Entry 7ZXE (electron microscopy, 3.50 A resolution); this record covers chains N and O of the 10 polymer chains in the assembly.

Chain N:
Molecule: Non-template strand
Sequence (96 nucleotides; each row starts with the number of its first residue; numbers below 1 keep their minus sign (DG-34 is residue -34)):
   -34 GCAAGTGACC GTGTGTGTAA AGAGTGAGGC GTATGAGGCT GTGTCGGGGC AGAGGCACAA
    26 CGTTTCATAC TTACCTGGCA GGGGAGATAC CATGAT
Not modelled in the structure: -34 to -27, 21-61

Chain O:
Molecule: TATA-box-binding protein
From: Homo sapiens
UniProtKB: P20226 (TBP_HUMAN); residues 1-339 here = UniProt positions 1-339
Chain sequence (339 residues; each row starts with the number of its first residue):
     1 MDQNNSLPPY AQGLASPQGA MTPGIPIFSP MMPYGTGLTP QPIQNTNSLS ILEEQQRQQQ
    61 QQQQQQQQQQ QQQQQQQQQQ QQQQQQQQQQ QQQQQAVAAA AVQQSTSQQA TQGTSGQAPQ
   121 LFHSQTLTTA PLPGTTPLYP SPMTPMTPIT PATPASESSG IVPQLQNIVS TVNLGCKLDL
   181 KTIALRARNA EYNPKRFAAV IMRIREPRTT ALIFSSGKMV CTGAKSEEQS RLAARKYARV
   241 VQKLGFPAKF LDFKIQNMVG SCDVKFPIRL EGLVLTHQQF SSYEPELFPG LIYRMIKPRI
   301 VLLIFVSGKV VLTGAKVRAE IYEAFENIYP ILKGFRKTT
Not modelled in the structure: 1-158, 338-339
Curated features (UniProtKB/Swiss-Prot):
  - binding site (DNA): Asn167, Arg203, Lys218, Asn257, Arg294
  - natural variant: Gln92 to Gln95 (deletion)

How chain N and chain O interact:
Pairs across the interface (25):
  DA1(N) with Phe288(O), base contact
  DG2(N) with Phe288(O), base contact
  DG3(N) with Ile292(O), phosphate contact; Arg294(O), sugar contact; Thr313(O), hydrogen bond to the base
  DC4(N) with Asn257(O), hydrogen bond to the base; Val259(O), base contact; Arg294(O), salt bridge to the phosphate; Val301(O), phosphate contact; Thr313(O), hydrogen bond to the sugar; Gly314(O), phosphate contact
  DT5(N) with Val169(O), base contact; Gln256(O), sugar contact; Asn257(O), base contact; Gly314(O), sugar contact; Lys316(O), hydrogen bond to the phosphate
  DG6(N) with Gln256(O), sugar contact; Lys316(O), salt bridge to the phosphate
  DT7(N) with Phe214(O), base contact; Lys218(O), phosphate contact
  DG8(N) with Phe197(O), base contact; Phe214(O), phosphate contact; Ser216(O), hydrogen bond to the phosphate; Lys218(O), phosphate contact
  DT9(N) with Ala198(O), sugar contact
Other interface residues (no listed pair), chain O (20 interface residues in all): Val220, Thr222, Leu287, Leu303

In short:
9 residues of chain N face 20 of chain O across their interface; the contacts include 5 hydrogen bonds and 2
salt bridges. Among the polar pairs are DG3(N)-Thr313(O), DC4(N)-Asn257(O) and DC4(N)-Thr313(O). Curated
annotation (UniProt) lists 5 DNA-binding residues on chain O.
Here chain N is Non-template strand and chain O is TATA-box-binding protein (Homo sapiens). Entry 7ZXE
(Structure of SNAPc containing Pol II pre-initiation complex bound to U1 snRNA promoter (OC)) was determined
by electron microscopy (same publication as 7ZWC).
